Entry 5ECK (X-ray diffraction, 1.54 A resolution); this record covers chains B and C of the 3 polymer chains in the assembly.

# Chain B (and C)
Protein: Glutathione S-transferase U20
From: Arabidopsis thaliana
Notes: EC 2.5.1.18; chain C of this document is another copy of the same molecule, construct and numbering; everything in this record applies to it too
UniProtKB: Q8L7C9 (GSTUK_ARATH); residue numbers follow UniProt; this construct covers 1-217
Chain sequence (223 residues; each row starts with the number of its first residue; numbers below 1 keep their minus sign (His-5 is residue -5)):
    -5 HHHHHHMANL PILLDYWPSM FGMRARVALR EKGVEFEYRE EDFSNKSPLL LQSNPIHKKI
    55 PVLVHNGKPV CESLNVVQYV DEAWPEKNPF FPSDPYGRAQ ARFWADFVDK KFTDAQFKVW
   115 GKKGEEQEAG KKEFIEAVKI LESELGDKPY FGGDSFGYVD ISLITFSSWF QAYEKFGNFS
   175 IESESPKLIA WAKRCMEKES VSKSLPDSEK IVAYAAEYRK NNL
Not modelled in the structure: -5 to 3
Sequence notes: expression tag (-5 to 0)
Small-molecule neighbours: glutathione (GSH): Phe15, Arg18, Phe37, Lys53, Ile54, Pro55, Glu66, Ser67
Curated features (UniProtKB/Swiss-Prot):
  - binding site (glutathione): Ser13, Ile54, Ser67

# Chain B / chain C interface
Residue-residue contacts - 34 pairs, chain B then chain C:
  Asn48(B) with Phe97(C)
  His51(B) with Phe97(C)
  Lys62(B) with Tyr90(C)
  Glu66(B) with Phe97(C); Asp100(C)
  Asn69(B) with Ala93(C); Arg96(C), hydrogen bond; Phe97(C)
  Gln72(B) with Arg96(C)
  Tyr73(B) with Ala93(C), hydrogen bond (side chain-backbone); Arg96(C)
  Glu76(B) with Pro89(C); Arg92(C), salt bridge; Arg96(C), salt bridge
  Pro89(B) with Glu76(C); Ala77(C)
  Tyr90(B) with Lys62(C); Pro63(C); Tyr73(C), hydrophobic
  Arg92(B) with Glu76(C), salt bridge
  Ala93(B) with Asn69(C), hydrogen bond (backbone-side chain); Tyr73(C), hydrophobic
  Arg96(B) with Asn69(C); Gln72(C); Tyr73(C); Glu76(C), salt bridge
  Phe97(B) with Asn48(C); Cys65(C), hydrophobic; Glu66(C); Asn69(C), hydrogen bond (backbone-side chain)
  Asp100(B) with Glu66(C)
  Phe101(B) with His51(C); Glu66(C)
  Ile134(B) with Ile50(C), hydrophobic
Also at the interface, not in a pair above, chain B (19 interface residues in all): Pro63, Cys65
Also at the interface, not in a pair above, chain C (21 interface residues in all): Val64, Gln94

# Overview
19 residues of chain B and 21 residues of chain C are in contact, with 4 hydrogen bonds and 4 salt bridges.
Polar pairs include Glu76(B)-Arg92(C), Glu76(B)-Arg96(C) and Asn69(B)-Arg96(C). Chain B binds glutathione.
From UniProt: 3 glutathione-binding residues on chain B.
Chain B and chain C are both Glutathione S-transferase U20 (Arabidopsis thaliana); the structure, Crystal
Structure of FIN219-FIP1 complex with JA, Ile and ATP, was determined by X-ray diffraction, deposited together
with 5ECH, 5ECI, 5ECL, 5ECM, 5ECN, 5ECO and 4 further entries.
